Entry 7MUW (electron microscopy, 4.60 A resolution (low resolution: residue-level contacts below are approximate; hydrogen-bond / salt-bridge calls are withheld)); this record covers chains MD and HC of the 205 polymer chains in the assembly.

Chain MD:
Protein: DotD
From: Legionella pneumophila
UniProtKB: O52183 (O52183_LEGPN); residues 1-163 here = UniProt positions 1-163
Chain sequence (163 residues; each row starts with the number of its first residue):
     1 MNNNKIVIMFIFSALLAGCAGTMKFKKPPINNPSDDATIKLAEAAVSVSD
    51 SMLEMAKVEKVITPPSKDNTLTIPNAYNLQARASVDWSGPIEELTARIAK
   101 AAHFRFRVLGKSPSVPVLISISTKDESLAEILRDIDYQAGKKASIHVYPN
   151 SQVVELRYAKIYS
Not modelled in the structure: 1-22, 163
What the authors report for this chain:
  - post-translational modification sites: C19 (citing earlier work)

Chain HC:
Protein: DotC
From: Legionella pneumophila
UniProtKB: O52184 (O52184_LEGPN); numbering as in UniProt (aligned over 1-303)
Chain sequence (303 residues; each row starts with the number of its first residue):
     1 MRKFILSLSILLSALLVACSSRNHYGDTGSLAGLQAMADSKYTRAQKKQK
    51 MGKIREMALKETALSVGAQAGLAWRAKIIDEQLNKQARNLDAIYDFNSLV
   101 LEHNILPPVLLEGRNTLNLADAQSIRISDRTYKVAKQAHFITTPPTWRQY
   151 LWMDYVKPEAPNVTLLPKTKAEKEIWCIYTERGWKNGIDQANTILEENIA
   201 RIKEDFGGMILYRKLLAMNMVSPPYVSHTDLGVTGDGSEIHIDDRVLRIT
   251 ALPELNVNSAEWRAAVAKDENALERFKNMEKLANQAKIVITNKSWQPIIA
   301 PVS
Not modelled in the structure: 1-59, 269-303
What the authors report for this chain:
  - post-translational modification sites: C19 (citing earlier work)

Interface between chain MD and chain HC:
Pairs across the interface - 36 pairs, chain MD then chain HC:
  D35(MD) - R75(HC)
  D36(MD) - R75(HC)
  D36(MD) - N192(HC)
  A37(MD) - L195(HC)
  K40(MD) - N192(HC)
  K40(MD) - L195(HC)
  K40(MD) - E196(HC)
  K40(MD) - I199(HC)
  L41(MD) - L90(HC)
  L41(MD) - I199(HC)
  A44(MD) - I199(HC)
  A44(MD) - K203(HC)
  S47(MD) - K203(HC)
  M52(MD) - I210(HC)
  E54(MD) - K214(HC)
  M55(MD) - I210(HC)
  M55(MD) - R213(HC)
  M55(MD) - K214(HC)
  K57(MD) - A267(HC)
  K57(MD) - K268(HC)
  E59(MD) - A217(HC)
  V61(MD) - A265(HC)
  V61(MD) - V266(HC)
  V61(MD) - A267(HC)
  I62(MD) - A217(HC)
  I62(MD) - A265(HC)
  D86(MD) - R88(HC)
  V115(MD) - N104(HC)
  L118(MD) - N97(HC)
  S120(MD) - R88(HC)
  Y162(MD) - E102(HC)
  Y162(MD) - H103(HC)
  Y162(MD) - N104(HC)
  Y162(MD) - H228(HC)
  Y162(MD) - D230(HC)
  Y162(MD) - R245(HC)
Other interface residues (no listed pair), chain MD (25 interface residues in all): V48, S51, V58, K141, K142, I161
Other interface residues (no listed pair), chain HC (29 interface residues in all): I79, Y94, T142, F206, M218, L247

Overview:
25 residues of chain MD face 29 of chain HC across their interface. The paper reports modification sites
C19(MD) and C19(HC).
Chain MD is DotD and chain HC is DotC, both from Legionella pneumophila; the structure, Reconstruction of the
Legionella pneumophila Dot/Icm T4SS 3DVA Map 4, was determined by electron microscopy together with 7MUC,
7MUD, 7MUE, 7MUQ, 7MUS, 7MUV and 7MUY from the same study.
